Entry 6HRB (electron microscopy, 4.00 A resolution); this record covers chains A and B of the 4 polymer chains in the assembly.

== Chain A ==
Name: Potassium-transporting ATPase potassium-binding subunit
Organism: Escherichia coli (strain K12)
Reference sequence: P03959 (KDPA_ECOLI); residue numbers follow UniProt; this construct covers 1-557
Chain sequence (557 residues; each row starts with the number of its first residue):
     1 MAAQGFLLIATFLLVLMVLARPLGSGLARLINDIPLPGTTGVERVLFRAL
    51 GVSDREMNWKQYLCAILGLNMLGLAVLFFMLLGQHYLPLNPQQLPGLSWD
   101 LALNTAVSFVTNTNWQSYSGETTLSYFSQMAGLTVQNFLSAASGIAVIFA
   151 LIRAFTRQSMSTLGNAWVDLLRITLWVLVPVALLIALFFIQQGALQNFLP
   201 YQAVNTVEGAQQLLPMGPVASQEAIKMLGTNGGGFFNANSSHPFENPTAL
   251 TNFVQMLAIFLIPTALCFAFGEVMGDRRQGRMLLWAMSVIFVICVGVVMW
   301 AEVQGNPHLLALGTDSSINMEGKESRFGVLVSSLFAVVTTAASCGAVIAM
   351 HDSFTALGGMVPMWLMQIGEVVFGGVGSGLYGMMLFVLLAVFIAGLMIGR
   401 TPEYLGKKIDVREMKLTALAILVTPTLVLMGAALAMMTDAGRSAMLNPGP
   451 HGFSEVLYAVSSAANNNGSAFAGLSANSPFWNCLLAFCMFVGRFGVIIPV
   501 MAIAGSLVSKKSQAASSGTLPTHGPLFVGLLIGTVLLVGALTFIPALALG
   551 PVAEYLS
UniProt features mapped onto this chain:
  - mutagenesis: Gly-232 (G232A/S: Decrease in K(+) affinity and loss of cation selectivity)

== Chain B ==
Name: Potassium-transporting ATPase ATP-binding subunit
Organism: Escherichia coli (strain K12)
Notes: EC 3.6.3.12
Reference sequence: P03960 (KDPB_ECOLI); residue numbers follow UniProt; this construct covers 1-682
Chain sequence (682 residues; numbered 1 to 682; the number before each row is that of its first residue):
     1 MSRKQLALFEPTLVVQALKEAVKKLNPQAQWRNPVMFIVWIGSLLTTCIS
    51 IAMASGAMPGNALFSAAISGWLWITVLFANFAEALAEGRSKAQANSLKGV
   101 KKTAFARKLREPKYGAAADKVPADQLRKGDIVLVEAGDIIPCDGEVIEGG
   151 ASVDESAITGESAPVIRESGGDFASVTGGTRILSDWLVIECSVNPGETFL
   201 DRMIAMVEGAQRRKTPNEIALTILLIALTIVFLLATATLWPFSAWGGNAV
   251 SVTVLVALLVCLIPTTIGGLLSAIGVAGMSRMLGANVIATSGRAVEAAGD
   301 VDVLLLDKTGTITLGNRQASEFIPAQGVDEKTLADAAQLASLADETPEGR
   351 SIVILAKQRFNLRERDVQSLHATFVPFTAQSRMSGINIDNRMIRKGSVDA
   401 IRRHVEANGGHFPTDVDQKVDQVARQGATPLVVVEGSRVLGVIALKDIVK
   451 GGIKERFAQLRKMGIKTVMITGDNRLTAAAIAAEAGVDDFLAEATPEAKL
   501 ALIRQYQAEGRLVAMTGDGTNDAPALAQADVAVAMNSGTQAAKEAGNMVD
   551 LDSNPTKLIEVVHIGKQMLMTRGSLTTFSIANDVAKYFAIIPAAFAATYP
   601 QLNALNIMCLHSPDSAILSAVIFNALIIVFLIPLALKGVSYKPLTASAML
   651 RRNLWIYGLGGLLVPFIGIKVIDLLLTVCGLV
Unresolved in the structure: 1-8
Modified positions: Ser-162 (phosphoserine; SEP)
UniProt features mapped onto this chain:
  - active site: Asp-307 (4-aspartylphosphate intermediate)
  - binding site (ATP): Asp-344, Glu-348, Phe-377 to Ser-384, Lys-395
  - binding site (Mg(2+)): Asp-518, Asp-522
  - modified residue: Ser-162 (Phosphoserine)
  - mutagenesis: Asp-300 (D300E/N: Does not affect formation of the phosphorylated intermediate), Asp-307 (D307E/N/Q: Unable to form a phosphorylated intermediate and lacks ATPase activity), Phe-377 (F377A: Loss of ATPase activity; F377Y: Slight decrease in ATPase activity), Ser-384 (S384A/T: Decrease in ATPase activity), Lys-395 (K395A: Strong decrease in ATPase activity), Asp-399 (D399A: Decrease in ATPase activity)
Reported in the primary citation:
  - post-translational modification sites: Ser-162
  - catalytic residues: Asp-307
  - conformationally variable residues (side-chain flip): Pro-264, Thr-265, Ser-272, Glu-296, Asp-583, Lys-586, Asn-624

== Interface between chain A and chain B ==
Pairs across the interface - 65 pairs, chain A then chain B:
  Phe-392(A) with Ala-220(B)
  Ile-393(A) with Leu-224(B), hydrophobic
  Leu-396(A) with Asn-217(B); Ala-220(B), hydrophobic; Leu-221(B), hydrophobic; Leu-224(B), hydrophobic; Thr-576(B)
  Met-397(A) with Gly-573(B); Thr-576(B); Thr-577(B); Leu-650(B), hydrophobic; Asn-653(B), hydrogen bond (backbone-side chain)
  Ile-398(A) with Leu-569(B); Gly-573(B); Ala-646(B)
  Gly-399(A) with Asn-217(B)
  Val-411(A) with Ile-219(B), hydrophobic
  Lys-415(A) with Ile-223(B)
  Ala-418(A) with Ile-223(B), hydrophobic
  Leu-422(A) with Ala-227(B), hydrophobic; Ile-230(B), hydrophobic; Val-231(B), hydrophobic
  Thr-426(A) with Leu-234(B)
  Leu-429(A) with Leu-234(B); Ala-235(B); Thr-238(B)
  Met-430(A) with Leu-234(B), hydrophobic
  Ala-432(A) with Phe-242(B)
  Ala-433(A) with Phe-242(B)
  Met-436(A) with Pro-241(B); Trp-245(B), hydrophobic
  Met-437(A) with Pro-241(B), hydrophobic
  Arg-442(A) with Trp-245(B)
  Met-445(A) with Trp-245(B), hydrophobic
  Gly-449(A) with Trp-245(B)
  Pro-450(A) with Tyr-599(B), hydrophobic
  Phe-453(A) with Phe-242(B), hydrophobic; Trp-245(B), hydrophobic
  Ser-517(A) with Ala-646(B)
  Thr-519(A) with Ala-646(B)
  Leu-520(A) with Ala-646(B)
  Pro-521(A) with Ser-647(B)
  Leu-526(A) with Arg-651(B)
  Leu-537(A) with Val-584(B), hydrophobic
  Ala-540(A) with Tyr-587(B)
  Leu-541(A) with Leu-228(B), hydrophobic; Val-231(B); Phe-232(B), hydrophobic; Ala-235(B); Tyr-587(B), hydrogen bond (backbone-side chain)
  Thr-542(A) with Val-231(B); Ala-235(B)
  Ile-544(A) with Phe-588(B), hydrophobic
  Pro-545(A) with Ala-235(B); Leu-239(B), hydrophobic; Tyr-587(B); Phe-595(B), hydrophobic
  Ala-548(A) with Phe-595(B), hydrophobic; Leu-602(B)
  Leu-549(A) with Leu-239(B), hydrophobic; Phe-242(B), hydrophobic
  Ala-553(A) with Gln-601(B)
  Leu-556(A) with Gln-601(B); Leu-605(B), hydrophobic
  Ser-557(A) with Gln-601(B)
Also at the interface, not in a pair above, chain A (44 interface residues in all): Arg-400, Pro-425, Gly-452, Ser-516, Gly-518, Leu-530
Also at the interface, not in a pair above, chain B (42 interface residues in all): Ser-574, Ile-580, Ile-591, Thr-598, Thr-645, Met-649, Leu-654
From the paper, about this interface:
  - interface residues, chain A: Leu-422(A), Leu-541(A)
  - interface residues, chain B: Leu-228(B), Val-231(B)

== Summary ==
44 residues of chain A and 42 residues of chain B are in contact; the contacts include 2 hydrogen bonds. Polar
pairs include Met-397(A)/Asn-653(B) and Leu-541(A)/Tyr-587(B). The paper reports the catalytic residue
Asp-307(B); interface residues Leu-422(A), Leu-541(A) and Leu-228(B) among others.
Here chain A is Potassium-transporting ATPase potassium-binding subunit and chain B is Potassium-transporting
ATPase ATP-binding subunit, both from Escherichia coli (strain K12). Entry 6HRB (Cryo-EM structure of the
KdpFABC complex in an E2 inward-facing state (state 2)) was determined by electron microscopy together with
6HRA from the same study.
